Entry 1F74 (X-ray diffraction, 1.60 A resolution); this record covers chains A and C.

# Chain A (and C)
Name: N-acetyl-neuraminate lyase
Source organism: Haemophilus influenzae
Notes: EC 4.1.3.3; chain C of this document is another copy of the same molecule, construct and numbering; everything in this record applies to it too
UniProt: P44539 (NANA_HAEIN); numbering as in UniProt (aligned over 1-293)
Amino-acid sequence (293 residues; each row starts with the number of its first residue):
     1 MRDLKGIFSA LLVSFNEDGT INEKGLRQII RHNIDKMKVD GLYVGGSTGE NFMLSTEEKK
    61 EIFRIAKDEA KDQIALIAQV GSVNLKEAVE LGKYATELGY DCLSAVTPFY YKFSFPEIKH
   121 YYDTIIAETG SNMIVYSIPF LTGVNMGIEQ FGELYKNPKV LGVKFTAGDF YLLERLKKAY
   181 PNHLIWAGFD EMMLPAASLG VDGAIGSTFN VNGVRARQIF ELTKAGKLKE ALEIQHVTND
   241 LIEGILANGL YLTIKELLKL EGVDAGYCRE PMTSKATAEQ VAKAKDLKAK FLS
Swiss-Prot annotation at these positions:
  - active site: Y136 (Proton donor), K164 (Schiff-base intermediate with substrate)
  - binding site (aceneuramate): S47, T48, T166, G188, D190, E191, S207
Small-molecule neighbours: NAY (6,7,8,9-tetrahydroxy-5-methylcarboxamido-2-oxononanoic acid): A10, Y43, G46, S47, T48, Y136, K164, G188, F189, D190, E191, I205, G206, S207, I242, L246, L250, Y251

# How chain A and chain C interact
Pairs across the interface (42; chain A residue first):
  N145(A) - E243(C)
  G168(A) - G168(C)
  F170(A) - F170(C)  hydrophobic
  F170(A) - M192(C)  hydrophobic
  Y171(A) - E191(C)
  Y171(A) - M192(C)
  Y171(A) - N239(C)
  Y171(A) - E243(C)
  E174(A) - H236(C)  salt bridge
  E174(A) - N239(C)  hydrogen bond
  R175(A) - H236(C)  hydrogen bond (side chain-backbone)
  R175(A) - N239(C)
  R175(A) - D240(C)  salt bridge
  R175(A) - E243(C)  salt bridge
  K178(A) - H236(C)
  K178(A) - D240(C)  salt bridge
  E191(A) - Y171(C)
  M192(A) - F170(C)
  M192(A) - Y171(C)
  L194(A) - S198(C)
  P195(A) - P195(C)  hydrophobic
  P195(A) - S198(C)
  P195(A) - L199(C)  hydrophobic
  S198(A) - P195(C)
  S198(A) - S198(C)
  L199(A) - L232(C)
  T223(A) - L228(C)
  G226(A) - G226(C)
  L228(A) - T223(C)
  L228(A) - L228(C)  hydrophobic
  L232(A) - L199(C)  hydrophobic
  H236(A) - E174(C)  salt bridge
  H236(A) - R175(C)  hydrogen bond (backbone-side chain)
  H236(A) - K178(C)
  N239(A) - Y171(C)
  N239(A) - E174(C)  hydrogen bond
  N239(A) - R175(C)
  D240(A) - R175(C)  salt bridge
  D240(A) - K178(C)  salt bridge
  E243(A) - N145(C)  hydrogen bond
  E243(A) - Y171(C)
  E243(A) - R175(C)  salt bridge
Interface residues without a listed pair, chain A (26 interface residues in all): K177, G200, Q235, I242, L246
Interface residues without a listed pair, chain C (24 interface residues in all): L194, Q235, I242, L246

# Overview
The interface between chain A and chain C involves 26 residues on one side and 24 on the other, with 5
hydrogen bonds and 8 salt bridges. Polar pairs include E174(A)-H236(C), R175(A)-D240(C) and R175(A)-E243(C).
Bound to chain A: compound NAY.
Chain A and chain C are both N-acetyl-neuraminate lyase (Haemophilus influenzae); the structure, Crystal
structure analysis of N-acetylneuraminate lyase from haemophilus influenzae: crystal form II complexed with
4-deoxy-sialic acid, was determined by X-ray diffraction together with 1F5Z, 1F6K, 1F6P, 1F73 and 1F7B from
the same study.
